8PC4 - chains A and B; structure by X-ray diffraction, 2.85 A resolution.

# Chain A (and B)
Molecule: N-acyl-phosphatidylethanolamine-hydrolyzing phospholipase D
Organism: Homo sapiens
Notes: EC 3.1.4.54; chain B of this document is another copy of the same molecule, construct and numbering; everything in this record applies to it too
UniProtKB: Q6IQ20 (NAPEP_HUMAN); numbering as in UniProt (aligned over 1-393)
Chain sequence (393 residues; row label = number of the first residue in the row):
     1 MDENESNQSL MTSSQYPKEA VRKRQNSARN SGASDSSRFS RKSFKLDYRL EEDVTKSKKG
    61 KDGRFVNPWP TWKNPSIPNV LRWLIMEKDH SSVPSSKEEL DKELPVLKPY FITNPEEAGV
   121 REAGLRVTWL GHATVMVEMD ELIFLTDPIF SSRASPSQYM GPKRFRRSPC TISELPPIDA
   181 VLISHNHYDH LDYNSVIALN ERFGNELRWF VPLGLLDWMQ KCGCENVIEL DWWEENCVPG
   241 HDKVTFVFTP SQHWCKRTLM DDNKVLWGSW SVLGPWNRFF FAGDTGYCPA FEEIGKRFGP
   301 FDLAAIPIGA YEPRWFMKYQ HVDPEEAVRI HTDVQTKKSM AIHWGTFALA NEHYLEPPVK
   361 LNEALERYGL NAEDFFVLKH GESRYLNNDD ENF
Disordered / not traced: 1-56, 389-393 (chain B: 1-55, 390-393)
UniProt features mapped onto this chain:
  - binding site (Zn(2+)): H185, H187, D189, H190, H253, D284, H343
  - binding site (an N-acyl-1,2-diacyl-sn-glycero-3-phosphoethanolamine): Y188, H321
  - binding site (deoxycholate): K256, M260, A348
  - modified residue: M1 (N-acetylmethionine)
Ion coordination: Zn2+ site 1: H185, H187, H253, D284 (together with 1,2-Distearoyl-sn-glycerophosphoethanolamine); Zn2+ site 2: D189, H190, D284, H343 (together with 1,2-Distearoyl-sn-glycerophosphoethanolamine)
Ligand contacts:
  - 1,2-Distearoyl-sn-glycerophosphoethanolamine (3PE): R82, W83, A154, S155, P156, M160, P162, H185, H187, Y188, D189, H190, H253, W254, K256, R257, T258, L259, D284, M317, Q320, H321, H343, L349
  - deoxycholic acid (DXC; (3alpha,5beta,12alpha)-3,12-dihydroxycholan-24-oic acid), molecule 1: L81, R82, L84, I85, L259
  - deoxycholic acid (DXC), molecule 2: K88, Y159, M160
  - deoxycholic acid (DXC), molecule 3: P156, Y188, W218, R257, T258
  - deoxycholic acid (DXC), molecule 4: P156, S157, Y159, M160
  - deoxycholic acid (DXC), molecule 5: Y193, W218, K221, C222
  - HCZ (6-chloro-3,4-dihydro-2H-1,2,4-benzothiadiazine-7-sulfonamide 1,1-dioxide): F150, S151, S152, K163

# Interface between chain A and chain B
Residue-residue contacts (24):
  K97(A) - S173(B)
  K108(A) - K108(B)
  R153(A) - N194(B)  hydrogen bond
  S155(A) - Q158(B)
  P156(A) - Y159(B)
  S157(A) - Q158(B)
  Q158(A) - S155(B)
  Q158(A) - S157(B)
  Q158(A) - Q158(B)
  Q158(A) - Y193(B)
  Q158(A) - N194(B)  hydrogen bond (backbone-side chain)
  Y159(A) - P156(B)
  Y159(A) - Y193(B)  hydrogen bond (backbone-side chain)
  K163(A) - E201(B)  salt bridge
  R167(A) - S173(B)  hydrogen bond
  R167(A) - E174(B)  salt bridge
  T171(A) - R167(B)
  S173(A) - K97(B)  hydrogen bond
  S173(A) - R167(B)  hydrogen bond
  Y193(A) - Q158(B)
  Y193(A) - Y159(B)  hydrogen bond (side chain-backbone)
  N194(A) - R153(B)  hydrogen bond
  N194(A) - Q158(B)  hydrogen bond (side chain-backbone)
  N194(A) - K163(B)  hydrogen bond
Also at the interface, not in a pair above, chain A (17 interface residues in all): Y188, I197, R257
Also at the interface, not in a pair above, chain B (19 interface residues in all): S151, T171, Y188, I197

# In short
17 residues of chain A face 19 of chain B across their interface; the contacts include 10 hydrogen bonds and 2
salt bridges. Polar pairs include K163(A)-E201(B), R167(A)-E174(B) and R153(A)-N194(B). Ligands of chain A:
1,2-Distearoyl-sn-glycerophosphoethanolamine, 5 copies of deoxycholic acid and compound HCZ.
Both chains are N-acyl-phosphatidylethanolamine-hydrolyzing phospholipase D (Homo sapiens). Entry 8PC4
(Membrane target complex 1) was determined by X-ray diffraction, deposited together with 8P90 and 8P96.
